6F5D - chains A and D of the 12 polymer chains in the assembly; structure by X-ray diffraction, 3.20 A resolution.

== Chain A ==
Name: ATP synthase subunit alpha, mitochondrial
From: Trypanosoma brucei brucei
UniProt: Q9GS23 (ATPA_TRYBB); residues 1-560 here correspond to UniProt positions 25-584 (UniProt number = residue number + 24)
Chain sequence (560 residues; each row starts with the number of its first residue):
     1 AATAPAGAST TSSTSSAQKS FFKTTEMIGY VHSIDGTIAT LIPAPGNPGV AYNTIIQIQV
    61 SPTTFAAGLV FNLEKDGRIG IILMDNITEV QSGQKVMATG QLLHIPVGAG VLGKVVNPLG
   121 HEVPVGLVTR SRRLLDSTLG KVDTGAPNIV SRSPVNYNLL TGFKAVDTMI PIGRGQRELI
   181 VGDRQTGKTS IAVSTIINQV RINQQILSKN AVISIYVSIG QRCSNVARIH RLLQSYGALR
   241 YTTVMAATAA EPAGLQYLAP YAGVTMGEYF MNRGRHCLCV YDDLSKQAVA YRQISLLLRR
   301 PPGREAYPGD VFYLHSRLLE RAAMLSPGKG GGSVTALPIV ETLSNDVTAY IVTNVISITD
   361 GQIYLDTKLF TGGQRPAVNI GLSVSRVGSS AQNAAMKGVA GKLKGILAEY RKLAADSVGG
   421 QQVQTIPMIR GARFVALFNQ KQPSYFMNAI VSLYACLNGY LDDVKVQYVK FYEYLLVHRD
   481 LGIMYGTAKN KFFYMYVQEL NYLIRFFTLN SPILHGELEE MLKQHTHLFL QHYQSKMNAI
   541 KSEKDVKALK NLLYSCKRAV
Disordered / not traced: 1-19, 126-136, 417-422
Bound ions: Mg2+: T189 (together with ADP)
Ligand contacts: ADP (adenosine-5'-diphosphate): D183, R184, Q185, T186, G187, K188, T189, S190, F370, R375, P376, Q440, K441
UniProt features mapped onto this chain:
  - binding site (ATP): D183 to S190, Q440
  - site: L135, D136 (Cleavage), S383 (Required for activity)
What the authors report for this chain:
  - catalytic residues: R386

== Chain D ==
Name: ATP synthase subunit beta, mitochondrial
From: Trypanosoma brucei brucei
Notes: EC 3.6.3.14
UniProt: Q9GPE9 (ATPB_TRYBB); residues 1-498 here correspond to UniProt positions 22-519 (UniProt number = residue number + 21)
Chain sequence (498 residues; row label = number of the first residue in the row):
     1 ASTAPVADHK GRVGHVSQVI GAVVDVHFAD GVPPVLTALD VVDKLGRDEP LTLEIVQHLD
    61 AHTGRCIAMQ TTDLLKLKAK VVSTGGNISV PVGRETLGRI FNVLGDAIDQ RGPVGEKLRM
   121 PIHAVAPKLA DQAAEDAVLT TGIKVIDLIL PYCKGGKIGL FGGAGVGKTV IIMELINNVA
   181 KGHGGFSVFA GVGERTREGT DLYLEMMQSK VIDLKGESKC VLVYGQMNEP PGARARVAQS
   241 ALTMAEYFRD VEGQDVLLFI DNIFRFTQAN SEVSALLGRI PAAVGYQPTL AEDLGQLQER
   301 ITSTTKGSIT SVQAVYVPAD DITDPAPATT FSHLDATTVL DRAVAESGIY PAVNPLECAS
   361 RIMDPDVISV DHYNVAQDVV QMLTKYRELQ DIIAVLGIDE LSEEDKLIVD RARKLVKFLS
   421 QPFQVAEVFT GMTGHYVQLD DTIDSFSGLL MGTYDQVPEM AFYMVGGINS VLEKAKKMAE
   481 EAAELEKMRR ARVAQASS
Disordered / not traced: 1-7, 489-498
Bound ions: Mg2+: T169 (together with ADP)
Ligand contacts:
  - ADP (adenosine-5'-diphosphate), molecule 1: G163, A164, G165, V166, G167, K168, T169, V170, E198, Y350, P351, F423, A426, F429, T430
  - ADP, molecule 2: S360, R361, D364
UniProt features mapped onto this chain:
  - binding site (ATP): G163 to V170, R195

== Chain A / chain D interface ==
Residue-residue contacts (76):
  H32(A) - L59(D)  hydrogen bond (side chain-backbone)
  H32(A) - D60(D)
  S33(A) - H58(D)
  S33(A) - L59(D)
  I34(A) - Q57(D)
  I34(A) - H58(D)  hydrogen bond (backbone-backbone)
  D35(A) - Q57(D)  hydrogen bond
  D35(A) - R279(D)  salt bridge
  T37(A) - E292(D)  hydrogen bond
  Q91(A) - P34(D)
  S92(A) - H58(D)
  S92(A) - D60(D)
  S92(A) - A61(D)
  V115(A) - L129(D)  hydrophobic
  V123(A) - L129(D)  hydrophobic
  V125(A) - L129(D)  hydrophobic
  V125(A) - A130(D)
  R184(A) - I322(D)
  R184(A) - F331(D)
  R184(A) - V339(D)
  R184(A) - E357(D)  hydrogen bond (side chain-backbone)
  Q185(A) - A359(D)
  R222(A) - K157(D)
  R222(A) - E299(D)
  R222(A) - H333(D)  hydrogen bond (side chain-backbone)
  R222(A) - L334(D)  hydrogen bond (side chain-backbone)
  R222(A) - D335(D)  salt bridge
  C223(A) - L129(D)  hydrophobic
  C223(A) - Q132(D)
  C223(A) - E299(D)  hydrogen bond (backbone-side chain)
  R228(A) - R361(D)
  R231(A) - Q132(D)
  R231(A) - A134(D)
  T248(A) - E299(D)
  A249(A) - G295(D)
  A249(A) - H333(D)
  A250(A) - E299(D)  hydrogen bond (backbone-side chain)
  P252(A) - E292(D)
  A253(A) - E292(D)  hydrogen bond (backbone-side chain)
  K286(A) - S332(D)  hydrogen bond
  V289(A) - A291(D)  hydrophobic
  R292(A) - A282(D)
  R292(A) - A283(D)
  Q293(A) - P288(D)
  Q293(A) - T289(D)
  Q293(A) - E292(D)  hydrogen bond
  L296(A) - I280(D)  hydrophobic
  L296(A) - A282(D)  hydrophobic
  L296(A) - P288(D)  hydrophobic
  L297(A) - R279(D)
  L297(A) - T289(D)
  A306(A) - A282(D)
  A306(A) - A283(D)
  L343(A) - T323(D)
  L343(A) - A328(D)  hydrophobic
  S344(A) - I322(D)
  S344(A) - T323(D)
  K368(A) - T384(D)
  T371(A) - L356(D)
  T371(A) - V380(D)
  T371(A) - Q381(D)
  T371(A) - T384(D)  hydrogen bond (backbone-side chain)
  G372(A) - Q381(D)
  G372(A) - T384(D)
  G372(A) - K385(D)
  R375(A) - Y373(D)  hydrogen bond
  R375(A) - Q377(D)  hydrogen bond
  K547(A) - D371(D)  salt bridge
  K547(A) - M451(D)
  K550(A) - N374(D)
  Y554(A) - N374(D)
  Y554(A) - D378(D)  hydrogen bond
  K557(A) - Q381(D)
  R558(A) - P365(D)
  R558(A) - Y373(D)
  R558(A) - N374(D)  hydrogen bond
Other interface residues (no listed pair), chain A (48 interface residues in all): V90, S224, V226, A227, R299, P302, E305, E341, N551
Other interface residues (no listed pair), chain D (57 interface residues in all): V32, P33, V35, A126, K128, A133, G278, P281, Q296, T337, S360, V370

== In short ==
48 residues of chain A face 57 of chain D across their interface; the contacts include 17 hydrogen bonds and 3
salt bridges. Among the polar pairs are D35(A)-R279(D), R222(A)-D335(D) and K547(A)-D371(D). One ADP molecule
is bound between chain A and chain D. Bound to chain D: ADP. From the paper: the catalytic residue R386(A).
Chain A is ATP synthase subunit alpha, mitochondrial and chain D is ATP synthase subunit beta, mitochondrial,
both from Trypanosoma brucei brucei; the structure, Trypanosoma brucei F1-ATPase, was determined by X-ray
diffraction.
